PDB entry 8AP9 | electron microscopy, 3.70 A resolution | chains H and U of the 13 polymer chains in the assembly

Chain H:
Name: ATP synthase, epsilon chain, putative
From: Trypanosoma brucei brucei
Notes: EC 3.6.3.-
UniProtKB: Q586H1 (Q586H1_TRYB2); residues 1-182 here = UniProt positions 1-182
Amino-acid sequence (182 residues; numbered 1 to 182; the number before each row is that of its first residue):
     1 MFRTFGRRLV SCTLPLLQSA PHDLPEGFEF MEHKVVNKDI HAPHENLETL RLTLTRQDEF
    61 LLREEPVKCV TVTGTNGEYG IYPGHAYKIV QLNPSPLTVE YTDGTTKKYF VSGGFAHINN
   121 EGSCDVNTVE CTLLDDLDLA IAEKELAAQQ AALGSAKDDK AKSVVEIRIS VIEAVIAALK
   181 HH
Disordered / not traced: 1-21
Residues lining bound ligands: UTP (uridine 5'-triphosphate): Asn76, Tyr79, Lys88
From the paper describing this entry:
  - binding site for UTP: Asn76, Tyr79

Chain U:
Name: ATPase subunit 9, putative
From: Trypanosoma brucei brucei
Notes: EC 3.6.3.14
UniProtKB: Q38C84 (Q38C84_TRYB2); residues 1-118 here = UniProt positions 1-118
Amino-acid sequence (118 residues; each row starts with the number of its first residue):
     1 MMRRLALQSS IRRATPFATP LVASTKALNP MCSAITIREA STVAISVQGL HYVGTGLAAI
    61 ALAGVGLGIG TIFGNLLVAC ARQPNLTKML FNYAILGFAL TEAIGLFALM LAFLMLFS
Disordered / not traced: 1-40
From the paper describing this entry:
  - binding site for UTP: Arg82

Chain H / chain U interface:
Pairs across the interface - 8 pairs, chain H then chain U:
  Leu47(H) - Asn85(U)
  Tyr79(H) - Arg82(U)
  Gly80(H) - Gln83(U)  hydrogen bond (backbone-side chain)
  Pro83(H) - Asn85(U)
  Gly84(H) - Pro84(U)
  His85(H) - Arg82(U)
  His85(H) - Gln83(U)
  Ala86(H) - Arg82(U)  hydrogen bond (backbone-backbone)
Also at the interface, not in a pair above, chain H (11 interface residues in all): His44, Ile81, Tyr82, Lys88
Also at the interface, not in a pair above, chain U (5 interface residues in all): Ala81

Overview:
11 residues of chain H and 5 residues of chain U are in contact; the contacts include 2 hydrogen bonds. Polar
contacts include Gly80(H)-Gln83(U) and Ala86(H)-Arg82(U). Ligands of chain H: UTP. From the paper: a binding
site for UTP at Asn76(H), Tyr79(H) and Arg82(U).
Here chain H is ATP synthase, epsilon chain, putative and chain U is ATPase subunit 9, putative, both from
Trypanosoma brucei brucei. Entry 8AP9 (rotor of the Trypanosoma brucei mitochondrial ATP synthase dimer) was
determined by electron microscopy together with 8AP6, 8AP7, 8AP8, 8APA, 8APB, 8APC and 7 further entries from
the same study.
